1QU2 - chains T and A; structure by X-ray diffraction, 2.20 A resolution.

# Chain T
Molecule: Isoleucyl-trna
From: Staphylococcus aureus
Sequence (75 nucleotides; numbered 1 to 74 plus 1 insertion-coded residue; the number before each row is that of its first residue):
     1 GGGCUUGUAGCUCAGGUGGUU
   21A A
    22 GAGCGCACCCCUGAUAAGGGUGAGGUCGGUGGUUCAAGUCCACUCAGGCC
    72 CAC
Bound ions: Mg2+ site 1: U8, A9; Mg2+ site 2 near A14 (its only coordinating residue here); Mg2+ site 3: G16, G19, G59, U60; Mg2+ site 4 near C25 (its only coordinating residue here); Mg2+ site 5: G26, G43; K+: C32, U33, U36, A38; Mg2+ site 6: C48, G50

# Chain A
Name: Isoleucyl-tRNA synthetase
From: Staphylococcus aureus
Notes: EC 6.1.1.5
UniProt: P41972 (SYI_STAAU); residue numbers follow UniProt; this construct covers 1-917
Sequence (917 residues; numbered 1 to 917; the number before each row is that of its first residue):
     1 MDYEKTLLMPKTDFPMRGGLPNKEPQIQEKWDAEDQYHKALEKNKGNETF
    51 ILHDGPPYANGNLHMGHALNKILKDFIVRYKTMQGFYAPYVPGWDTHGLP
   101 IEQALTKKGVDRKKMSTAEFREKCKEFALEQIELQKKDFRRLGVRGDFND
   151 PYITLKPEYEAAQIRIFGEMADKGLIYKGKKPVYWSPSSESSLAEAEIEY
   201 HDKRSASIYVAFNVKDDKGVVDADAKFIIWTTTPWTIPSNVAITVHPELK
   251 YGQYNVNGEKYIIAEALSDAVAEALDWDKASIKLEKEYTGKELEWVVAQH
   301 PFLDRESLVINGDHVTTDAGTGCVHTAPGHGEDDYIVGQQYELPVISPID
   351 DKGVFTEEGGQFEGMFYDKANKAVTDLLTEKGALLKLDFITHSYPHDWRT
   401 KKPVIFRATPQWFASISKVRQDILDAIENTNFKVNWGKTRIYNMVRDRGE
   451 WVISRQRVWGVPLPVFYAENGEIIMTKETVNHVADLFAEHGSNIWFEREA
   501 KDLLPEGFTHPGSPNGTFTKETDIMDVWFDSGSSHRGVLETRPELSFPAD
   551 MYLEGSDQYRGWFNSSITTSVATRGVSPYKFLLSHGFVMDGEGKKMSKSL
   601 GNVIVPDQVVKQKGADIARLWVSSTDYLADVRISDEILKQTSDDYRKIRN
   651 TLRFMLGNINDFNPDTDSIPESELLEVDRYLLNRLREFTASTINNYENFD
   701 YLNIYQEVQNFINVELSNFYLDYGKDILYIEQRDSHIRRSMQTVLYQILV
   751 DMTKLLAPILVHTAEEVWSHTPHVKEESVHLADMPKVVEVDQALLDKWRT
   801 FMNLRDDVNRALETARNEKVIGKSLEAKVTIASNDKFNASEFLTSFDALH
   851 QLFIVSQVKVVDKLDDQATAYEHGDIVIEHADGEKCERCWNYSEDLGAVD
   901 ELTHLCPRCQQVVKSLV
Construct notes: conflict Glu4 (Lys in P41972), Lys5 (Glu in P41972), Trp295 (Tyr in P41972), Gln340 (Lys in P41972), Asp644 (Val in P41972)
Curated features (UniProtKB/Swiss-Prot):
  - motif: Pro57 to His67 ('HIGH' region), Lys595 to Ser599 ('KMSKS' region)
  - binding site (L-isoleucyl-5'-AMP): Pro56, His67, Glu554, Gly555, Asp557, Gln558, His585
  - binding site (ATP): Lys598
  - binding site (tRNA(Ile)): Arg632, Gln640
  - binding site (Zn(2+)): Cys886, Cys889, Cys906, Cys909
Bound ions: Zn2+ site 1: Asp13, His201; Mg2+: Asn703 (shared with A14(T) of chain T); Zn2+ site 2: Cys886, Cys889, Cys906, Cys909
Residues lining bound ligands: mupirocin (MRC): Gly55, Pro56, Pro57, His64, Gly66, His67, Asn70, Asp95, Trp528, Ser531, Glu554, Gly555, Asp557, Gln558, Trp562, His585, Gly586, Phe587, Val588, Met596, Ser597, Lys598, Val603

# Chain T / chain A interface
Pairs across the interface (96; chain T residue first):
  G3(T) with Arg440(A), base contact; Asn443(A), hydrogen bond to the sugar
  C4(T) with Trp436(A), sugar contact; Thr439(A), sugar contact
  U5(T) with Trp436(A), sugar contact
  G10(T) with Glu636(A), hydrogen bond to the sugar; Gln640(A), base contact
  C11(T) with Glu636(A), sugar contact; Ile637(A), phosphate contact; Gln640(A), hydrogen bond to the base
  U12(T) with Ser624(A), hydrogen bond to the sugar; Arg632(A), salt bridge to the phosphate; Ile637(A), phosphate contact; Gln640(A), sugar contact; Gln706(A), base contact
  C13(T) with Ser624(A), phosphate contact; Thr625(A), phosphate contact; Asp626(A), hydrogen bond to the phosphate; Arg632(A), salt bridge to the phosphate; Leu702(A), phosphate contact; Gln706(A), sugar contact
  A23(T) with Gln706(A), base contact; Asn710(A), hydrogen bond to the sugar
  G24(T) with Gln640(A), base contact; Gln709(A), hydrogen bond to the sugar; Asn710(A), hydrogen bond to the sugar; Asn713(A), hydrogen bond to the sugar; Val714(A), sugar contact
  C25(T) with Gln640(A), hydrogen bond to the base; Gln709(A), sugar contact; Asn713(A), phosphate contact
  G26(T) with Asp643(A), sugar contact
  C31(T) with Arg816(A), sugar contact; Lys819(A), salt bridge to the phosphate; Gly822(A), hydrogen bond to the sugar; Lys823(A), hydrogen bond to the sugar
  C32(T) with Lys823(A), phosphate contact
  U33(T) with Lys823(A), salt bridge to the phosphate; Trp890(A), sugar contact
  G34(T) with Tyr3(A), base contact; Glu4(A), base contact; Leu7(A), base contact; Met9(A), hydrogen bond to the sugar; Tyr729(A), sugar contact; Glu887(A), base contact; Arg888(A), hydrogen bond to the base; Trp890(A), phosphate contact
  A35(T) with Met9(A), sugar contact; Met16(A), sugar contact; Asn650(A), base contact; Arg653(A), hydrogen bond to the sugar; Phe654(A), stacking on the base; Ser717(A), hydrogen bond to the base; Lys725(A), hydrogen bond to the base; Tyr729(A), hydrogen bond to the phosphate
  U36(T) with Arg653(A), salt bridge to the phosphate
  A37(T) with Met16(A), phosphate contact; Arg17(A), hydrogen bond to the base
  A38(T) with Met16(A), sugar contact; Asn650(A), hydrogen bond to the sugar
  G39(T) with Lys647(A), salt bridge to the phosphate; Asn650(A), phosphate contact; Ser717(A), hydrogen bond to the phosphate; Asp722(A), sugar contact; Lys725(A), hydrogen bond to the sugar
  G40(T) with Ser717(A), hydrogen bond to the phosphate; Asn718(A), hydrogen bond to the phosphate; Asp722(A), sugar contact
  G41(T) with Asn718(A), phosphate contact; Arg805(A), salt bridge to the phosphate; Asn809(A), phosphate contact; Glu813(A), hydrogen bond to the sugar; Arg816(A), hydrogen bond to the sugar
  U42(T) with Asn809(A), phosphate contact; Arg810(A), phosphate contact; Glu813(A), sugar contact
  G43(T) with Arg810(A), salt bridge to the phosphate
  G68(T) with Gly593(A), hydrogen bond to the sugar; Lys594(A), phosphate contact
  G69(T) with Met589(A), sugar contact; Gly593(A), sugar contact; Lys594(A), phosphate contact; Lys595(A), hydrogen bond to the phosphate; Asp630(A), hydrogen bond to the sugar
  C70(T) with Arg440(A), hydrogen bond to the base; Ser556(A), hydrogen bond to the sugar; Asp557(A), hydrogen bond to the sugar; Phe587(A), sugar contact; Lys595(A), salt bridge to the phosphate
  C71(T) with Arg440(A), sugar contact; Asp557(A), sugar contact; Arg560(A), hydrogen bond to the sugar
  C72(T) with Arg560(A), hydrogen bond to the sugar
  A73(T) with Val315(A), sugar contact
  C74(T) with His314(A), phosphate contact; Asp333(A), phosphate contact
Other interface residues (no listed pair), chain T (33 interface residues in all): U6, C30
Other interface residues (no listed pair), chain A (67 interface residues in all): Glu332, Ala629, Lys639, Asp644, Thr651, Tyr705, Leu721, Ile730, Asp806, Asn817, Cys889

# Overview
33 residues of chain T and 67 residues of chain A are in contact; the contacts include 34 hydrogen bonds, 9
salt bridges and 1 aromatic stacking contact. Polar pairs include C11(T)-Gln640(A), C25(T)-Gln640(A) and
G34(T)-Arg888(A). Ligands of chain A: mupirocin.
Here chain T is Isoleucyl-trna and chain A is Isoleucyl-tRNA synthetase, both from Staphylococcus aureus.
Entry 1QU2 (Insights into editing from an ile-tRNA synthetase structure with trna(ile) and mupirocin) was
determined by X-ray diffraction together with 1FFY and 1QU3 from the same study.
